Entry 7MO9 (electron microscopy, 4.00 A resolution); this record covers chains D and E of the 3 polymer chains in the assembly.

== Chain D ==
Molecule: Hepatocyte growth factor
Organism: Homo sapiens
UniProtKB: P14210 (HGF_HUMAN); residues 1-728 here = UniProt positions 1-728
Chain sequence (728 residues; numbered 1 to 728; the number before each row is that of its first residue):
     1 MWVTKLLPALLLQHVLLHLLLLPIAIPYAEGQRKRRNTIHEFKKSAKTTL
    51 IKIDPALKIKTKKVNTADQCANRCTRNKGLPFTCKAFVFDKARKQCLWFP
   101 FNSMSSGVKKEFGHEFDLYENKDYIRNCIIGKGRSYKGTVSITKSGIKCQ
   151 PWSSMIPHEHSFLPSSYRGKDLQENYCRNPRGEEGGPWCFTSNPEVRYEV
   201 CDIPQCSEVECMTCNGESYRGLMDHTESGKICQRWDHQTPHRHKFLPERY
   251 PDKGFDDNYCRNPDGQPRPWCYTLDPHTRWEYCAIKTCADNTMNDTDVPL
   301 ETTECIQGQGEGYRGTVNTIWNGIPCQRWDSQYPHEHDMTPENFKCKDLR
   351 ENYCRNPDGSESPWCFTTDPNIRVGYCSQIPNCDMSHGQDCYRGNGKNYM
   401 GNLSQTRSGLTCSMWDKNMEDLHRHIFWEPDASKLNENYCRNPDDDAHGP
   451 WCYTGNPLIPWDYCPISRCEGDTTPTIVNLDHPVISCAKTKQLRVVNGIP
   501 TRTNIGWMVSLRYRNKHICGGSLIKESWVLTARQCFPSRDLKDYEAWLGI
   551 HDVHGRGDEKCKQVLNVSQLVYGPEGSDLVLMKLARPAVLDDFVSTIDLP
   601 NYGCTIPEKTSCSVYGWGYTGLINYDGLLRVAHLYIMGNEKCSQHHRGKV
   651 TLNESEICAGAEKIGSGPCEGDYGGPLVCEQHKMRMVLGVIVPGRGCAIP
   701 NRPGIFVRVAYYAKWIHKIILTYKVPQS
Not modelled in the structure: 1-388, 430-433, 470-494, 723-728
Disulfides: Cys391-Cys469, Cys412-Cys452, Cys440-Cys464, Cys519-Cys535, Cys612-Cys679, Cys642-Cys658, Cys669-Cys697
Curated features (UniProtKB/Swiss-Prot):
  - modified residue: Gln32 (Pyrrolidone carboxylic acid)
  - glycosylation: Asn294 (N-linked (GlcNAc...) (complex) asparagine), Asn402 (N-linked (GlcNAc...) (complex) asparagine), Thr476 (O-linked (GalNAc...) threonine), Asn566 (N-linked (GlcNAc...) (complex) asparagine), Asn653 (N-linked (GlcNAc...) (complex) asparagine)
  - mutagenesis: Arg494 (R494Q: Loss of activity due to absence of proteolytic cleavage)
From the paper describing this entry:
  - binding site for n,O6-disulfo-glucosamine: Lys62, Arg73, Arg76, Lys78
  - mutagenesis - K34E/R35E/R36E, K47E, R73E/R76E/K78E, K91E, F112A, H114E, E159R, E195R, R197E, R242E, K244E, R249E, W321R/Y376A, W321R/E361R/Y376A, Y673A: decreased signaling with Hepatocyte growth factor receptor (chain E)
  - mutagenesis - E159R, R242E/K244E/R249E, W321R/E361R/Y376A, Y673A: decreased binding to Hepatocyte growth factor receptor (chain E)
  - mutagenesis - R242E/K244E/R249E: decreased signaling

== Chain E ==
Molecule: Hepatocyte growth factor receptor
Organism: Homo sapiens
Notes: EC 2.7.10.1
UniProtKB: P08581 (MET_HUMAN); residues 1-1390 here = UniProt positions 1-1390
Chain sequence (1390 residues; numbered 1 to 1390; the number before each row is that of its first residue):
     1 MKAPAVLAPGILVLLFTLVQRSNGECKEALAKSEMNVNMKYQLPNFTAET
    51 PIQNVILHEHHIFLGATNYIYVLNEEDLQKVAEYKTGPVLEHPDCFPCQD
   101 CSSKANLSGGVWKDNINMALVVDTYYDDQLISCGSVNRGTCQRHVFPHNH
   151 TADIQSEVHCIFSPQIEEPSQCPDCVVSALGAKVLSSVKDRFINFFVGNT
   201 INSSYFPDHPLHSISVRRLKETKDGFMFLTDQSYIDVLPEFRDSYPIKYV
   251 HAFESNNFIYFLTVQRETLDAQTFHTRIIRFCSINSGLHSYMEMPLECIL
   301 TEKRKKRSTKKEVFNILQAAYVSKPGAQLARQIGASLNDDILFGVFAQSK
   351 PDSAEPMDRSAMCAFPIKYVNDFFNKIVNKNNVRCLQHFYGPNHEHCFNR
   401 TLLRNSSGCEARRDEYRTEFTTALQRVDLFMGQFSEVLLTSISTFIKGDL
   451 TIANLGTSEGRFMQVVVSRSGPSTPHVNFLLDSHPVSPEVIVEHTLNQNG
   501 YTLVITGKKITKIPLNGLGCRHFQSCSQCLSAPPFVQCGWCHDKCVRSEE
   551 CLSGTWTQQICLPAIYKVFPNSAPLEGGTRLTICGWDFGFRRNNKFDLKK
   601 TRVLLGNESCTLTLSESTMNTLKCTVGPAMNKHFNMSIIISNGHGTTQYS
   651 TFSYVDPVITSISPKYGPMAGGTLLTLTGNYLNSGNSRHISIGGKTCTLK
   701 SVSNSILECYTPAQTISTEFAVKLKIDLANRETSIFSYREDPIVYEIHPT
   751 KSFISGGSTITGVGKNLNSVSVPRMVINVHEAGRNFTVACQHRSNSEIIC
   801 CTTPSLQQLNLQLPLKTKAFFMLDGILSKYFDLIYVHNPVFKPFEKPVMI
   851 SMGNENVLEIKGNDIDPEAVKGEVLKVGNKSCENIHLHSEAVLCTVPNDL
   901 LKLNSELNIEWKQAISSTVLGKVIVQPDQNFTGLIAGVVSISTALLLLLG
   951 FFLWLKKRKQIKDLGSELVRYDARVHTPHLDRLVSARSVSPTTEMVSNES
  1001 VDYRATFPEDQFPNSSQNGSCRQVQYPLTDMSPILTSGDSDISSPLLQNT
  1051 VHIDLSALNPELVQAVQHVVIGPSSLIVHFNEVIGRGHFGCVYHGTLLDN
  1101 DGKKIHCAVKSLNRITDIGEVSQFLTEGIIMKDFSHPNVLSLLGICLRSE
  1151 GSPLVVLPYMKHGDLRNFIRNETHNPTVKDLIGFGLQVAKGMKYLASKKF
  1201 VHRDLAARNCMLDEKFTVKVADFGLARDMYDKEYYSVHNKTGAKLPVKWM
  1251 ALESLQTQKFTTKSDVWSFGVLLWELMTRGAPPYPDVNTFDITVYLLQGR
  1301 RLLQPEYCPDPLYEVMLKCWHPKAEMRPSFSELVSRISAIFSTFIGEHYV
  1351 HVNATYVNVKCVAPYPSLLSSEDNADDEVDTRPASFWETS
Not modelled in the structure: 1-25, 107-109, 302-310, 627-633, 681-686, 739-1390
Disulfides: Cys26-Cys584, Cys95-Cys101, Cys98-Cys160, Cys133-Cys141, Cys172-Cys175, Cys282-Cys409, Cys298-Cys363, Cys385-Cys397, Cys520-Cys538, Cys526-Cys561, Cys529-Cys545, Cys541-Cys551, Cys610-Cys624, Cys697-Cys709
Curated features (UniProtKB/Swiss-Prot):
  - region: Trp1320 to Val1359 (Interaction with MUC20)
  - active site: Asp1204 (Proton acceptor)
  - binding site (ATP): Ile1084 to Val1092, Lys1110
  - site: Arg307, Ser308 (Cleavage), Tyr1003 (Required for ligand-induced CBL-mediated ubiquitination), Glu1009, Asp1010 (Breakpoint for translocation to form TPR-MET oncogene)
  - modified residue: Ser966 (Phosphoserine), Thr977 (Phosphothreonine), Ser990 (Phosphoserine), Ser997 (Phosphoserine), Ser1000 (Phosphoserine), Tyr1003 (Phosphotyrosine), Tyr1230 (Phosphotyrosine), Tyr1234 (Phosphotyrosine), Tyr1235 (Phosphotyrosine), Thr1289 (Phosphothreonine), Tyr1349 (Phosphotyrosine), Tyr1356 (Phosphotyrosine), Tyr1365 (Phosphotyrosine)
  - glycosylation: Asn45 (N-linked (GlcNAc...) asparagine), Asn106 (N-linked (GlcNAc...) asparagine), Asn149 (N-linked (GlcNAc...) asparagine), Asn202 (N-linked (GlcNAc...) asparagine), Asn399 (N-linked (GlcNAc...) asparagine), Asn405 (N-linked (GlcNAc...) asparagine), Thr582 (O-linked (Man) threonine), Asn607 (N-linked (GlcNAc...) asparagine), Asn635 (N-linked (GlcNAc...) asparagine), Thr676 (O-linked (Man) threonine), Thr761 (O-linked (Man) threonine), Asn785 (N-linked (GlcNAc...) asparagine), Asn879 (N-linked (GlcNAc...) asparagine), Asn930 (N-linked (GlcNAc...) asparagine)
  - natural variant: His150 (H150Y: Found in a case of cancer of unknown primary origin; uncertain significance), Asn375 (N375K: Found in lung cancer also including cases carrying EGFR mutations; uncertain significance; N375S), Cys385 (C385Y: Found in a case of cancer of unknown primary origin; uncertain significance), Pro773 (P773L: In gastric cancer), Phe841 (F841V: In DFNB97), Leu964 to Asp1010 (deletion: In OSFD), Pro991 (P991S: In gastric cancer), Tyr1003 (Y1003S: Found in a patient with sporadic unilateral osteofibrous dysplasia; uncertain significance), Val1092 (V1092I: In RCCP), His1094 (H1094L: In RCCP; H1094R: In RCCP; H1094Y: In RCCP), His1106 (H1106D: In RCCP), Met1131 (M1131T: In RCCP), 10 further natural variant entries in UniProt
  - mutagenesis: Tyr1234 (Y1234F: Complete loss of kinase activity and of ligand-induced ubiquitination. Alters interaction with PTPN1 and PTPN2. Loss of interaction with PTPN1 and PTPN2; when associated with F-1235), Tyr1235 (Y1235F: Complete loss of kinase activity. Alters interaction with PTPN1 and PTPN2. Loss of interaction with PTPN1 and PTPN2; when associated with F-1234), Tyr1313 (Y1313F: No effect on ligand-induced CBL-mediated ubiquitination; when associated with F-1349, F-1356 and F-1365), Tyr1349 (Y1349F: No effect on ligand-induced CBL-mediated ubiquitination; when associated with F-1313, F-1356 and F-1365), Tyr1356 (Y1356F: No effect on ligand-induced CBL-mediated ubiquitination; when associated with F-1313, F-1349 and F-1365), Tyr1365 (Y1365F: No effect on ligand-induced CBL-mediated ubiquitination; when associated with F-1313, F-1349 and F-1356)
From the paper describing this entry:
  - mutagenesis - R426A/R469A: abolished signaling with Hepatocyte growth factor (chain D)
  - mutagenesis - E267A/R384A/E419A, Y369A/F373A, R592E/N593E/K595E/K599E: decreased signaling with Hepatocyte growth factor (chain D)

== How chain D and chain E interact ==
Residue-residue contacts (19; chain D residue first):
  Gln534(D) with Asp190(E), hydrogen bond (side chain-backbone); Phe192(E)
  Pro537(D) with Ser286(E), hydrogen bond (backbone-side chain)
  Arg539(D) with Ala411(E), hydrogen bond (side chain-backbone); Arg413(E), hydrogen bond (backbone-side chain)
  Asp540(D) with Arg413(E)
  Asp578(D) with Arg191(E), salt bridge
  Lys649(D) with Thr124(E), hydrogen bond (side chain-backbone)
  Cys669(D) with Glu221(E), hydrogen bond; Thr222(E)
  Glu670(D) with Lys220(E); Glu221(E), hydrogen bond (side chain-backbone); Thr222(E), hydrogen bond (side chain-backbone)
  Tyr673(D) with Glu221(E)
  Pro693(D) with Arg191(E)
  Arg695(D) with Tyr125(E), hydrogen bond (side chain-backbone); Tyr126(E)
  Gly696(D) with Glu221(E), hydrogen bond (backbone-side chain)
  Cys697(D) with Glu221(E), hydrogen bond (backbone-side chain)
Other interface residues (no listed pair), chain D (19 interface residues in all): Ser408, Tyr513, Phe536, Tyr619, Val692, Gly694
Other interface residues (no listed pair), chain E (17 interface residues in all): Asp128, Arg218, Leu229, Thr230, Glu410
From the paper, about this interface:
  - hot spots on chain D (mutagenesis) - Y673A: decreased binding to chain B

== Summary ==
19 residues of chain D and 17 residues of chain E are in contact; the contacts include 11 hydrogen bonds and 1
salt bridge. Polar contacts include Asp578(D)-Arg191(E), Gln534(D)-Asp190(E) and Pro537(D)-Ser286(E). The
paper reports a binding site for n,O6-disulfo-glucosamine at Lys62(D), Arg73(D) and Arg76(D) among others;
K34E/R35E/R36E, K47E and R73E/R76E/K78E of chain D, among others, reduce signaling with Hepatocyte growth
factor receptor (chain E); 20 substitutions were tested in all.
Here chain D is Hepatocyte growth factor and chain E is Hepatocyte growth factor receptor, both from Homo
sapiens. Entry 7MO9 (Cryo-EM map of the c-MET II/HGF I/HGF II (K4 and SPH) sub-complex) was determined by
electron microscopy, deposited together with 7MO7, 7MO8, 7MOA and 7MOB.
